PDB entry 3SQI | X-ray diffraction, 2.82 A resolution | chains A and B of the 3 polymer chains in the assembly

# Chain A
Molecule: KLLA0E03807p
Source organism: Kluyveromyces lactis
Notes: fragment: DNA binding domain (residues 1-534)
UniProtKB: Q6CPM4 (Q6CPM4_KLULA); numbering as in UniProt (aligned over 1-534)
Chain sequence (534 residues; numbered 1 to 534; the number before each row is that of its first residue):
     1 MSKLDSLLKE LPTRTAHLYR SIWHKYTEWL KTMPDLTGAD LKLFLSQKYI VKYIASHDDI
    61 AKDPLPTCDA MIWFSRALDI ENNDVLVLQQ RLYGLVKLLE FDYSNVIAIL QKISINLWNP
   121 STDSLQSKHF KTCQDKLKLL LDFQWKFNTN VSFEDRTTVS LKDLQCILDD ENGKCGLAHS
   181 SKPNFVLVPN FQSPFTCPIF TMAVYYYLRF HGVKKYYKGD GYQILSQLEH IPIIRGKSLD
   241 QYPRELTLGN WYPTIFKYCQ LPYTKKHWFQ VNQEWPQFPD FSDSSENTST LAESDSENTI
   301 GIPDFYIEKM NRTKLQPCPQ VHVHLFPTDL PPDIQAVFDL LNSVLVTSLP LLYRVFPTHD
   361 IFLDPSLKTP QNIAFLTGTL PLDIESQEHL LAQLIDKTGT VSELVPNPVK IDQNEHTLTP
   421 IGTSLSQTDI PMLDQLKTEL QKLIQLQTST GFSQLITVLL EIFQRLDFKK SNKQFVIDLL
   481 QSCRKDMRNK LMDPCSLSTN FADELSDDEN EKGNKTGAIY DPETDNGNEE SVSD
Not modelled in the structure: 36-39, 283-292, 403-534
What the authors report for this chain:
  - binding site for the 15-nt DNA strand (chain B): Lys218, Arg235, Lys237, Lys265, Lys266, Gln270
  - binding site for the 15-nt DNA strand: His129, Lys214, Lys215, Thr247

# Chain B
Molecule: 15-nt DNA strand
Sequence (15 nucleotides; each row starts with the number of its first residue):
     1 TTAATTTATA AAATT

# Chain A / chain B interface
Pairs across the interface - 9 pairs, chain A then chain B:
  Lys237(A) with DT14(B), hydrogen bond to the base; DT15(B), sugar contact
  Ser238(A) with DT15(B), hydrogen bond to the phosphate
  Leu246(A) with DT7(B), base contact; DA8(B), base contact
  Tyr263(A) with DT7(B), phosphate contact
  Lys265(A) with DT6(B), sugar contact
  Lys266(A) with DT6(B), phosphate contact
  Gln270(A) with DT6(B), phosphate contact
Interface residues without a listed pair, chain A (8 interface residues in all): Arg235
Interface residues without a listed pair, chain B (6 interface residues in all): DA13

# Summary
8 residues of chain A face 6 of chain B across their interface, with 2 hydrogen bonds. Polar pairs include
Lys237(A)-DT14(B) and Ser238(A)-DT15(B). The paper reports a binding site for the 15-nt DNA strand (chain B)
at Lys218(A), Arg235(A) and Lys237(A) among others; a binding site for the 15-nt DNA strand at His129(A),
Lys214(A) and Lys215(A) among others.
Here chain A is KLLA0E03807p (Kluyveromyces lactis) and chain B is a 15-nt DNA strand. Entry 3SQI (DNA binding
domain of Ndc10) was determined by X-ray diffraction together with 3T79 from the same study.
